Entry 5ZEE (X-ray diffraction, 1.74 A resolution); this record covers chains A and B.

[Chain A (and B)]
Name: Arginase
Organism: Entamoeba histolytica
Notes: EC 3.5.3.1; chain B of this document is another copy of the same molecule, construct and numbering; everything in this record applies to it too
UniProtKB: C4LSS0 (C4LSS0_ENTHI); residues 1-296 here = UniProt positions 1-296
Sequence (312 residues; each row starts with the number of its first residue; numbers below 1 keep their minus sign (His-15 is residue -15)):
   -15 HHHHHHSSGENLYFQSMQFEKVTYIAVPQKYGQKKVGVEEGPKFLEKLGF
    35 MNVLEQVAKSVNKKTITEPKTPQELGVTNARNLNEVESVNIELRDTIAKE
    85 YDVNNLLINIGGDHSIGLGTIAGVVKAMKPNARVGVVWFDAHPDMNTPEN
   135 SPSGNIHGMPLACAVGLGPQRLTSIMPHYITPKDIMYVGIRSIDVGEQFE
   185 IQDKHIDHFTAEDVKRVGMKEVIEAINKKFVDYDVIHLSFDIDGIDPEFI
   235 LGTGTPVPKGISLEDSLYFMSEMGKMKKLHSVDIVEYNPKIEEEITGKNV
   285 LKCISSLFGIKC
Disordered / not traced: -15 to 0, 296 (chain B: -15 to -2, 296)
Construct notes: expression tag (-15 to 0)
Bound ions: Mn2+ site 1: His98, Asp124, Asp128, Asp225 (together with N-omega-hydroxy-L-arginine); Mn2+ site 2: Asp124, His126, Asp225, Asp227 (together with N-omega-hydroxy-L-arginine)
Small-molecule neighbours: N-omega-hydroxy-L-arginine (HAR): His98, Asp124, His126, Asp128, Asn130, Ser135, Pro136, Ser137, His141, Gly142, Asp178, Glu181, Asp225, Asp227, Thr239, Glu270

[How chain A and chain B interact]
Contacting residue pairs (33):
  Lys27(A) - Asn36(B)
  Glu30(A) - Met35(B)
  Lys31(A) - Lys31(B)
  Met35(A) - Glu30(B)
  Met35(A) - Met35(B)  hydrophobic
  Met35(A) - Lys47(B)
  Asn36(A) - Lys27(B)
  Asn36(A) - Glu30(B)
  Glu39(A) - Lys47(B)  salt bridge
  Glu39(A) - Thr49(B)  hydrogen bond
  Lys43(A) - Lys47(B)
  Lys43(A) - Lys48(B)
  Lys43(A) - Thr49(B)  hydrogen bond (side chain-backbone)
  Lys43(A) - Thr51(B)  hydrogen bond
  Lys43(A) - Glu76(B)  salt bridge
  Ser44(A) - Lys47(B)
  Ser44(A) - Lys48(B)  hydrogen bond
  Val45(A) - Val45(B)
  Val45(A) - Asn46(B)
  Val45(A) - Lys47(B)  hydrogen bond (backbone-backbone)
  Asn46(A) - Val45(B)
  Asn46(A) - Asn46(B)
  Lys47(A) - Met35(B)
  Lys47(A) - Glu39(B)  salt bridge
  Lys47(A) - Lys43(B)
  Lys47(A) - Ser44(B)
  Lys47(A) - Val45(B)  hydrogen bond (backbone-backbone)
  Lys48(A) - Lys43(B)
  Lys48(A) - Ser44(B)  hydrogen bond
  Thr49(A) - Glu39(B)  hydrogen bond
  Thr49(A) - Lys43(B)  hydrogen bond (backbone-side chain)
  Thr51(A) - Lys43(B)  hydrogen bond
  Glu76(A) - Lys43(B)  salt bridge
Other interface residues (no listed pair), chain A (17 interface residues in all): Ala10, Ile50
Other interface residues (no listed pair), chain B (17 interface residues in all): Ala10, Ile50

[In short]
Chain A and chain B each contribute 17 residues to their interface, with 10 hydrogen bonds and 4 salt bridges.
Polar pairs include Glu39(A)-Lys47(B), Lys43(A)-Glu76(B) and Glu39(A)-Thr49(B). Ligands of chain A:
N-omega-hydroxy-L-arginine. His98(A), Asp124(A), Asp128(A) and Asp225(A) coordinate Mn2+ site 1.
Both chains are Arginase (Entamoeba histolytica). Entry 5ZEE (Crystal structure of Entamoeba histolytica
Arginase in complex with N(omega)-hydroxy-L-arginine (NOHA) at 1.74 A) was determined by X-ray diffraction
(same publication as 5ZEF and 5ZEH).
